PDB entry 8GAN | electron microscopy, 3.26 A resolution | chains B and L of the 16 polymer chains in the assembly

[Chain B]
Name: Cas7
From: Neisseria lactamica
UniProtKB: A0A378VEU0 (A0A378VEU0_NEILA); numbering as in UniProt (aligned over 2-283)
Chain sequence (283 residues; numbered 2 to 284; the number before each row is that of its first residue):
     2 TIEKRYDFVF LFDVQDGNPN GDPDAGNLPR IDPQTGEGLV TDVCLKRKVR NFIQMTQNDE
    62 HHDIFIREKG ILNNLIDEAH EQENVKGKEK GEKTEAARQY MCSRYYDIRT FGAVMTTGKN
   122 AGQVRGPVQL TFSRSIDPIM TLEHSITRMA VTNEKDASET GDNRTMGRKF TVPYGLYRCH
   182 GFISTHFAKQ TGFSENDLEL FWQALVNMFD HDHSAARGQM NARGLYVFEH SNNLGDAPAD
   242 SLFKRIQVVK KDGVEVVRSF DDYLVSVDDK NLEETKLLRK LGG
Sequence notes: expression tag (284)

[Chain L]
Molecule: Target strand DNA
Sequence (53 nucleotides; row label = number of the first residue in the row):
     7 AGGAGGGCGA GGGCGATGCC ACCTACGGCA AGCTGACCCT GAAGTTCATC TGC

[Chain B / chain L interface]
Contacting residue pairs (23; chain B residue first):
  Asp25(B) - DG41(L)  hydrogen bond to the base
  Asn74(B) - DC44(L)  phosphate contact
  Thr117(B) - DC44(L)  hydrogen bond to the base
  Thr118(B) - DC44(L)  phosphate contact
  Arg149(B) - DA36(L)  base contact
  Arg149(B) - DA37(L)  base contact
  Thr153(B) - DA37(L)  sugar contact
  Asn154(B) - DA37(L)  phosphate contact
  Asn154(B) - DG38(L)  hydrogen bond to the phosphate
  Lys156(B) - DG34(L)  hydrogen bond to the phosphate
  Lys156(B) - DC35(L)  salt bridge to the phosphate
  Lys156(B) - DA37(L)  sugar contact
  Ala158(B) - DG34(L)  phosphate contact
  Ala158(B) - DC35(L)  phosphate contact
  Arg165(B) - DG33(L)  base contact
  Arg165(B) - DG34(L)  sugar contact
  Met167(B) - DG34(L)  base contact
  Met167(B) - DC35(L)  base contact
  Met167(B) - DA36(L)  base contact
  Gly168(B) - DC35(L)  sugar contact
  Gly168(B) - DA36(L)  base contact
  Arg169(B) - DC35(L)  base contact
  Arg169(B) - DA36(L)  base contact
Other interface residues (no listed pair), chain B (17 interface residues in all): Val115, Gly119, Asp163, Thr166

[In short]
The interface between chain B and chain L involves 17 residues on one side and 8 on the other, with 4 hydrogen
bonds and 1 salt bridge. Polar contacts include Asp25(B)-DG41(L), Thr117(B)-DC44(L) and Asn154(B)-DG38(L).
Chain B is Cas7 (Neisseria lactamica) and chain L is Target strand DNA; the structure, Exploiting Activation
and Inactivation Mechanisms in Type I-C CRISPR-Cas3 for Genome Editing Applications, was determined by
electron microscopy (same publication as 8G9S, 8G9T, 8G9U, 8GAF and 8GAM).
